PDB entry 6T34 | electron microscopy, 5.20 A resolution (low resolution: residue-level contacts below are approximate; hydrogen-bond / salt-bridge calls are withheld) | chains A and I of the 38 polymer chains in the assembly

[Chain A (and I)]
Molecule: Coat protein
Source organism: Turnip mosaic virus (strain Japanese)
Notes: chain I of this document is another copy of the same molecule, construct and numbering; everything in this record applies to it too
UniProt: A0A1B1RVA3 (A0A1B1RVA3_TUMVJ); residues 66-272 here correspond to UniProt positions 80-286 (UniProt number = residue number + 14)
Sequence (207 residues; numbered 66 to 272; the number before each row is that of its first residue):
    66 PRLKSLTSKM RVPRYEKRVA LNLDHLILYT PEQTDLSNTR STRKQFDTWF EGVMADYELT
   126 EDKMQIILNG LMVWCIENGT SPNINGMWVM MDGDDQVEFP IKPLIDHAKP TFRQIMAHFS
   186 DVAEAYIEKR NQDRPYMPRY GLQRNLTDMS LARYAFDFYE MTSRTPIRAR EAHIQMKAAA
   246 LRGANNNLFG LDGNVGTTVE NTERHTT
From the paper describing this entry:
  - binding site for the 5-nt RNA strand: Arg204, Arg209

[Interface between chain A and chain I]
Residue-residue contacts - 20 pairs, chain A then chain I:
  Asn196(A) - Lys174(I)
  Gln197(A) - Gln110(I)
  Gln197(A) - Lys174(I)
  Asp198(A) - Lys174(I)
  Arg199(A) - Lys174(I)
  Pro200(A) - Ala173(I)
  Pro200(A) - Lys174(I)
  Gln208(A) - Asp257(I)
  Gln208(A) - Gly258(I)
  Arg209(A) - Phe254(I)
  Arg209(A) - Asp257(I)
  Arg209(A) - Asn259(I)
  Asn210(A) - Phe254(I)
  Asn210(A) - Gly255(I)
  Thr212(A) - Leu253(I)
  Met241(A) - Phe254(I)
  Ala244(A) - Asp257(I)
  Ala245(A) - Asp257(I)
  Ala245(A) - Asn259(I)
  Gly248(A) - Val264(I)
Also at the interface, not in a pair above, chain A (17 interface residues in all): Arg195, Leu211, Ala237, Leu256
Also at the interface, not in a pair above, chain I (14 interface residues in all): Thr113, His172, Leu256, Arg269

[Summary]
17 residues of chain A and 14 residues of chain I are in contact. From the paper: a binding site for the 5-nt
RNA strand at Arg204(A) and Arg209(A).
Chain A and chain I are both Coat protein (Turnip mosaic virus (strain Japanese)); the structure, Atomic model
for Turnip mosaic virus (TuMV), was determined by electron microscopy.
